PDB entry 6JSN | X-ray diffraction, 2.60 A resolution | chain A

# Chain A
Name: Beta-secretase 1
Source organism: Homo sapiens
Notes: EC 3.4.23.46
UniProt: P56817 (BACE1_HUMAN); residues 6-417 here correspond to UniProt positions 43-454 (UniProt number = residue number + 37)
Sequence (416 residues; row label = number of the first residue in the row):
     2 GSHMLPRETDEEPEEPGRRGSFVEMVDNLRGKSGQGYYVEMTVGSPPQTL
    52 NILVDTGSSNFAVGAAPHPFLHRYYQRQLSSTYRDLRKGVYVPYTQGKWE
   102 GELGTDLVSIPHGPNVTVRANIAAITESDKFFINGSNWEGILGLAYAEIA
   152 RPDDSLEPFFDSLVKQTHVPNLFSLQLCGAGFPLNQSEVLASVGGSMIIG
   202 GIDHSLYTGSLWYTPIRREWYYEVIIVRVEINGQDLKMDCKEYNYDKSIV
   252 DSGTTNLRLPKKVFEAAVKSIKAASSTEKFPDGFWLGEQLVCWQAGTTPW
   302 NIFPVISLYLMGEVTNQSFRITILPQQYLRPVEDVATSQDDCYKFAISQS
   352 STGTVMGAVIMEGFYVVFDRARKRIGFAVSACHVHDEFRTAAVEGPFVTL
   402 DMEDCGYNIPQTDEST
Not modelled in the structure: 2-19, 183-191, 341, 411-417
Disulfide bonds: Cys-179/Cys-383, Cys-241/Cys-406, Cys-293/Cys-343
Differences from the reference sequence: expression tag (2-5)
Small-molecule neighbours: C7O (N-[3-[(5R)-3-azanyl-5-methyl-9,9-bis(oxidanylidene)-2,9$l6-dithia-4-azaspiro[5.5]undec-3-en-5-yl]-4-fluoranyl-phenyl]-5-(fluoranylmethoxy)pyrazine-2-carboxamide): Lys-33, Gly-35, Gln-36, Gly-37, Tyr-38, Leu-54, Asp-56, Gly-58, Ser-59, Tyr-95, Phe-132, Ile-134, Trp-139, Ile-142, Asp-252, Ser-253, Gly-254, Thr-255, Thr-256, Arg-331, Ala-359

# Overview
Ligands of chain A: compound C7O.
Chain A is Beta-secretase 1 (Homo sapiens); the structure, Crystal Structure of BACE1 in complex with
N-{3-[(5R)-3-amino-5-methyl-9,9-dioxo-2,9lambda6-dithia-4-azaspiro[5.5]undec-3-en-5-yl]-4-fluorophenyl}-5-(fluoromethoxy)pyrazine-2-carboxamide,
was determined by X-ray diffraction, deposited together with 6JSE, 6JSF, 6JSG and 6JSZ.
